7NFD - chains A and B of the 6 polymer chains in the assembly; structure by electron microscopy, 3.51 A resolution.

[Chain A (and B)]
Name: ATP-binding cassette sub-family G member 2
Source organism: Homo sapiens
Notes: EC 7.6.2.2; chain B of this document is another copy of the same molecule, construct and numbering; everything in this record applies to it too
UniProt: Q9UNQ0 (ABCG2_HUMAN); numbering as in UniProt (aligned over 1-655)
Sequence (655 residues; numbered 1 to 655; the number before each row is that of its first residue):
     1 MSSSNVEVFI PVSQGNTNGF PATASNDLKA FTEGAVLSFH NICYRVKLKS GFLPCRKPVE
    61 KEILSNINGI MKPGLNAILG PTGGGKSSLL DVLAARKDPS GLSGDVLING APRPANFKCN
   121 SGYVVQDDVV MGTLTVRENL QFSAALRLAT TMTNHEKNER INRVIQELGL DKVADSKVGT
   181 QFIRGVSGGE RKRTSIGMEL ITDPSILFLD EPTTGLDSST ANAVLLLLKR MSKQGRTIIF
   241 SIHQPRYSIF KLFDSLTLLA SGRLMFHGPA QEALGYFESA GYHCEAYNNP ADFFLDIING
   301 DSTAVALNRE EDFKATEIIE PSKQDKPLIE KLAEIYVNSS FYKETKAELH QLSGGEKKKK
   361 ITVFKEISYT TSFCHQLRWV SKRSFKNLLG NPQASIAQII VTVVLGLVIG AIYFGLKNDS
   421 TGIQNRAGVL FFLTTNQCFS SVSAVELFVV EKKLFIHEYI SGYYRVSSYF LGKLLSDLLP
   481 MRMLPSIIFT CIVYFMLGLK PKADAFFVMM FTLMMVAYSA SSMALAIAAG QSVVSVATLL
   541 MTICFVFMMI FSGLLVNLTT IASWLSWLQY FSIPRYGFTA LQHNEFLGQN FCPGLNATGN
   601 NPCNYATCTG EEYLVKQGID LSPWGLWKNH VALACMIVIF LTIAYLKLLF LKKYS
Disordered / not traced: 1-34, 47-60, 302-327, 355-368, 655
UniProt features mapped onto this chain:
  - binding site (ATP): G80 to S87, R184 to E190, E211, H243
  - site (Not glycosylated): N418, N557
  - modified residue: T362 (Phosphothreonine)
  - glycosylation: N596 (N-linked (GlcNAc...) asparagine)
  - natural variant: V12 (V12M: Found in Jr(a-) blood group phenotype), Q141 (Q141K: Associated with high serum levels of uric acid and increased risk of gout), R147 (R147W: Loss of protein expression), T153 (T153M: Decreased protein abundance), K360 (deletion: No effect on protein abundance), F373 (F373C: Decreased protein abundance), T421 (T421A: No effect on protein abundance), T434 (T434M: No effect on protein abundance), S476 (S476P: No effect on protein abundance), S572 (S572R: Decreased protein abundance), D620 (D620N: No effect on protein abundance)
  - mutagenesis: M71 (M71V: Decreased protein abundance. No effect on substrate transmembrane transport), K86 (K86M: Decreased protein abundance. Decreased localization to the plasma membrane and retained intracellularly. Loss of ATPase-coupled transmembrane transporter activity), E211 (E211Q: Decreased estrone-3 sulfate ATPase-coupled transmembrane transporter activity. Decreased substrate-induced ATP hydrolysis ...), T362 (T362A: Loss of phosphorylation by PIM1. Decreased localization to the plasma membrane. Decreased homooligomerization. Loss of function in resistance to drug treatment ...), R383 (R383C: Loss of protein expression), N418 (N418Q: No effect), T435 (T435A: No effect on stability. Increased estrone-3 sulfate ATPase-coupled transmembrane transporter activity. Increased substrate-induced ATP hydrolysis. Increased substrate transport ...), N436 (N436A: No effect on stability. Decreased estrone-3 sulfate ATPase-coupled transmembrane transporter activity. Decreased substrate-induced ATP hydrolysis. Decreased substrate transport), F439 (F439A: No effect on stability. Decreased estrone-3 sulfate ATPase-coupled transmembrane transporter activity. Decreased substrate-induced ATP hydrolysis. Decreased substrate transport), R482 (R482D: Decreases ATPase activity; R482G/N/S/T: Increases ATPase activity; R482K/I/M/Y: No change in ATPase activity; R482T/Y: Decreases transport activity), V546 (V546A: No effect on stability. No effect on estrone-3 sulfate ATPase-coupled transmembrane transporter activity. No effect on substrate-induced ATP hydrolysis. No effect on substrate transport ...), M549 (M549A: No effect on stability. No effect on estrone-3 sulfate ATPase-coupled transmembrane transporter activity. No effect on substrate-induced ATP hydrolysis. No effect on substrate transport), 7 further mutagenesis entries in UniProt
Disulfide bonds: C592-C608
Glycans and other covalent adducts: N-acetylglucosamine (NAG) linked to N596
Small-molecule neighbours: mitoxantrone (MIX; 1,4-dihydroxy-5,8-bis({2-[(2-hydroxyethyl)amino]ethyl}amino)-9,10-anthracenedione): F432, T435, N436, F439, T542, V546, M549
From the paper describing this entry:
  - binding site for mitoxantrone: N436, F439, T542, V546, M549
  - mutagenesis - N436A, F439A: abolished catalytic activity on mitoxantrone
  - mutagenesis - N436A, F439A: decreased catalytic activity

[Chain A / chain B interface]
Cross-chain cystine bridges: C603(A)-C603(B)
Residue-residue contacts (65; chain A residue first):
  T82(A) - D217(B)
  D217(A) - T82(B)
  S218(A) - N299(B)  hydrogen bond
  R246(A) - D292(B)  salt bridge
  Y247(A) - E285(B)
  S248(A) - E285(B)  hydrogen bond (backbone-side chain)
  E285(A) - Y247(B)
  A286(A) - Y287(B)
  Y287(A) - Y247(B)
  Y287(A) - A286(B)
  Y287(A) - Y287(B)  hydrophobic
  Y287(A) - N288(B)
  N288(A) - Y287(B)
  N288(A) - N288(B)  hydrogen bond (backbone-backbone)
  N288(A) - N289(B)
  D292(A) - R246(B)  salt bridge
  D296(A) - R246(B)  salt bridge
  N299(A) - S218(B)
  N299(A) - S219(B)
  G300(A) - S219(B)
  L405(A) - F547(B)  hydrophobic
  I412(A) - I550(B)  hydrophobic
  I412(A) - F551(B)  hydrophobic
  I412(A) - I561(B)  hydrophobic
  Y413(A) - L555(B)  hydrogen bond (side chain-backbone)
  Y413(A) - V556(B)  hydrophobic
  S420(A) - K616(B)
  T421(A) - N557(B)
  T421(A) - T560(B)
  Q424(A) - G553(B)
  Q424(A) - L554(B)
  Q424(A) - N557(B)  hydrogen bond
  Q424(A) - Q617(B)  hydrogen bond
  N425(A) - V556(B)
  N425(A) - N557(B)
  N425(A) - T560(B)  hydrogen bond
  G428(A) - L555(B)
  F431(A) - L555(B)  hydrophobic
  F432(A) - I550(B)  hydrophobic
  V546(A) - F432(B)  hydrophobic
  F547(A) - L405(B)  hydrophobic
  I550(A) - I412(B)  hydrophobic
  I550(A) - F432(B)  hydrophobic
  F551(A) - I412(B)  hydrophobic
  G553(A) - Q424(B)
  L554(A) - Q424(B)  hydrogen bond (backbone-side chain)
  L555(A) - Y413(B)  hydrogen bond (backbone-side chain)
  L555(A) - G428(B)
  V556(A) - Y413(B)  hydrophobic
  V556(A) - N425(B)
  N557(A) - T421(B)
  N557(A) - Q424(B)  hydrogen bond
  N557(A) - N425(B)
  T560(A) - N425(B)
  C592(A) - Y605(B)  hydrophobic
  P593(A) - Y605(B)  hydrogen bond (backbone-side chain)
  C603(A) - C603(B)  disulfide
  Y605(A) - C592(B)  hydrophobic
  Y605(A) - P593(B)  hydrogen bond (side chain-backbone)
  Y605(A) - Y605(B)
  Y605(A) - A606(B)
  Y605(A) - C608(B)  hydrophobic
  A606(A) - Y605(B)
  C608(A) - Y605(B)  hydrophobic
  Q617(A) - Q424(B)  hydrogen bond
Other interface residues (no listed pair), chain A (48 interface residues in all): S219, N289, I409, V429, M549, I561, L595
Other interface residues (no listed pair), chain B (45 interface residues in all): N222, D296, S420, F431, V546, L595

[Summary]
Chain A and chain B form an interface of 48 and 45 residues respectively, with 1 disulfide bond, 13 hydrogen
bonds and 3 salt bridges. Polar contacts include R246(A)-D292(B), D296(A)-R246(B) and S218(A)-N299(B). From
the paper: a binding site for mitoxantrone at N436(A), F439(A) and T542(A) among others; N436A and F439A of
chain A abolish catalytic activity on mitoxantrone.
Chain A and chain B are both ATP-binding cassette sub-family G member 2 (Homo sapiens); the structure,
Structure of mitoxantrone-bound ABCG2, was determined by electron microscopy, deposited together with 7NEQ and
7NEZ.
